PDB entry 7PXA | electron microscopy, 2.80 A resolution | chains L and W of the 35 polymer chains in the assembly

== Chain L (and W) ==
Name: Proteasome subunit beta
Organism: Mycobacterium tuberculosis
Notes: EC 3.4.25.1; chain W of this document is another copy of the same molecule, construct and numbering; everything in this record applies to it too
UniProtKB: A0A045HFG5 (A0A045HFG5_MYCTX); residues 244-534 here correspond to UniProt positions 1-291 (UniProt number = residue number - 243)
Chain sequence (291 residues; row label = number of the first residue in the row):
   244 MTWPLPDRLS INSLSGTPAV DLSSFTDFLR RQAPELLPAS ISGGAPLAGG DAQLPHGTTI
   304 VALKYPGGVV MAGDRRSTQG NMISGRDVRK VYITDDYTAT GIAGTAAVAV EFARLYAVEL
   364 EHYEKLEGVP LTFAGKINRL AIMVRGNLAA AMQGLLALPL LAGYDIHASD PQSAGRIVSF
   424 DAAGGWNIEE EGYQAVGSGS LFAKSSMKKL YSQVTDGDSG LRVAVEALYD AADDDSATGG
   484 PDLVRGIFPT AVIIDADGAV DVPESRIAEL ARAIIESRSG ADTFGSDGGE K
Not modelled in the structure: 244-300, 523-534 (chain W: 244-300)

== Chain L / chain W interface ==
Residue-residue contacts - 23 pairs, chain L then chain W:
  Asn324(L) - Asp478(W)
  Asn324(L) - Ser479(W)  hydrogen bond (backbone-side chain)
  Met325(L) - Asp477(W)
  Ile326(L) - Asp476(W)
  Ile326(L) - Asp477(W)
  Arg329(L) - Asp476(W)  salt bridge
  Arg329(L) - Asp477(W)  salt bridge
  Tyr472(L) - Val487(W)
  Asp476(L) - Ile326(W)
  Asp476(L) - Arg329(W)  salt bridge
  Asp476(L) - Arg488(W)  salt bridge
  Asp477(L) - Ile326(W)
  Asp477(L) - Arg329(W)  salt bridge
  Asp478(L) - Asn324(W)
  Ser479(L) - Asn324(W)  hydrogen bond (side chain-backbone)
  Val487(L) - Tyr472(W)
  Val487(L) - Ser522(W)
  Val487(L) - Asp525(W)
  Arg488(L) - Asp476(W)  salt bridge
  Arg488(L) - Asp525(W)
  Ile518(L) - Val487(W)  hydrophobic
  Arg521(L) - Val487(W)
  Ser522(L) - Val487(W)
Also at the interface, not in a pair above, chain L (18 interface residues in all): Arg319, Gly323, Phe445, Ala480
Also at the interface, not in a pair above, chain W (19 interface residues in all): Arg319, Gly323, Met325, Phe445, Ala480, Ile518, Arg521

== Summary ==
The interface between chain L and chain W involves 18 residues on one side and 19 on the other; the contacts
include 2 hydrogen bonds and 6 salt bridges. Polar pairs include Arg329(L)-Asp476(W), Arg329(L)-Asp477(W) and
Asp476(L)-Arg488(W).
Chain L and chain W are both Proteasome subunit beta (Mycobacterium tuberculosis); the structure, Open-gate
mycobacterium 20S CP proteasome in complex MPA - global 3D refinement, was determined by electron microscopy
together with 7PX9, 7PXB, 7PXC and 7PXD from the same study.
